Entry 1RHM (X-ray diffraction, 2.50 A resolution); this record covers chains C and D of the 4 polymer chains in the assembly.

[Chain C]
Molecule: Casp-3
Organism: Homo sapiens
Notes: EC 3.4.22.-; fragment: p17 subunit
UniProt: P42574 (CASP3_HUMAN); the construct lacks a stretch of the UniProt sequence and is renumbered around it, so the offset changes along the chain: 645-656 = UniProt 29-40; 663-675 = UniProt 45-57; 676-722 = UniProt 61-107; 724-747 = UniProt 108-131; 1 more segments
Sequence (147 residues; each row starts with the number of its first residue; note: 11 numbers in that range are skipped by the numbering (no residue carries them; nothing is unmodelled there); a row labelled like 675A-675C holds insertion residues (675A, then the next letters in order)):
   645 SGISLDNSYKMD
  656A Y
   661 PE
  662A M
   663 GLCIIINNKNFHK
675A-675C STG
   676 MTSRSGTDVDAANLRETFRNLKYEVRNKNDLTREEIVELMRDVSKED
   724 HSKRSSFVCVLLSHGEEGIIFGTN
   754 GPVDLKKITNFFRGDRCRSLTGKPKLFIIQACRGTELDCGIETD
Disordered / not traced: 645-649, 796-797
Ligand contacts: NA4 (4-[5-(2-carboxy-1-formyl-ethylcarbamoyl)-pyridin-3-yl]-benzoic acid): Arg-679, Ser-736, His-737, Gly-738, Gln-783, Ala-784, Cys-785
Swiss-Prot annotation at these positions:
  - active site: His-737, Cys-785
  - modified residue: Cys-785 (S-nitrosocysteine)

[Chain D]
Molecule: Casp-3
Organism: Homo sapiens
Notes: EC 3.4.22.-; fragment: p12 subunit
UniProt: P42574 (CASP3_HUMAN); the construct has insertions or renumbered stretches relative to UniProt, so the offset changes along the chain: 810-879 = UniProt 176-245; 882-890 = UniProt 258-266; 892-902 = UniProt 267-277
Sequence (102 residues; numbered 810 to 902 plus 10 insertion-coded residues; 1 number in that range is skipped by the numbering (no residue carries it; nothing is unmodelled there); the number before each row is that of its first residue; a row labelled like 881A-881I holds insertion residues (881A, then the next letters in order)):
   810 SGVDDDMACHKIPVEADFLYAYSTAPGYYSWRNSKDGSWFIQSLCAMLKQ
   860 YADKLEFMHILTRVNRKVAT
  879A E
   880 FE
881A-881I SFSFDATFH
   882 AKKQIPCIV
   892 SMLTKELYFYH
Disordered / not traced: 810-819, 902
Construct notes: variant Glu-824 (Asp190 in P42574)
Ligand contacts: NA4 (4-[5-(2-carboxy-1-formyl-ethylcarbamoyl)-pyridin-3-yl]-benzoic acid): Tyr-838, Ser-839, Trp-840, Arg-841, Ser-881C, Phe-881H
Swiss-Prot annotation at these positions:
  - modified residue: Arg-841 (Microbial infection: ADP-riboxanated arginine)

[How chain C and chain D interact]
Pairs across the interface - 101 pairs, chain C then chain D:
  Asp-650(C) with Lys-896(D), salt bridge
  Asn-651(C) with Lys-896(D); Glu-897(D), hydrogen bond (backbone-backbone)
  Ser-652(C) with Lys-896(D); Glu-897(D)
  Tyr-653(C) with Asp-826(D), hydrogen bond; Leu-894(D); Thr-895(D), hydrogen bond (side chain-backbone); Lys-896(D), hydrogen bond (side chain-backbone); Glu-897(D), hydrogen bond (backbone-backbone)
  Met-655(C) with Leu-898(D), hydrophobic; Tyr-899(D)
  Ser-678(C) with Arg-841(D)
  Arg-679(C) with Arg-841(D)
  Ser-680(C) with Arg-841(D), hydrogen bond (backbone-side chain); Asn-842(D); Ser-843(D)
  Gly-681(C) with Asn-842(D); Ser-843(D), hydrogen bond (backbone-backbone); Gly-846(D)
  Val-684(C) with Lys-844(D); Asp-845(D)
  Asp-685(C) with Gly-846(D); Ser-847(D), hydrogen bond; Ile-850(D)
  Asn-688(C) with Cys-854(D), hydrogen bond; Lys-858(D), hydrogen bond
  Leu-689(C) with Ile-850(D), hydrophobic; Cys-854(D), hydrophobic
  Thr-692(C) with Cys-854(D); Leu-857(D); Lys-858(D)
  Leu-696(C) with Ala-861(D), hydrophobic
  Tyr-698(C) with Phe-900(D)
  Glu-740(C) with Pro-835(D); Gly-836(D), hydrogen bond (side chain-backbone)
  Leu-758(C) with Tyr-831(D)
  Lys-759(C) with Glu-824(D), salt bridge
  Thr-762(C) with Phe-827(D); Tyr-829(D)
  Phe-765(C) with Phe-827(D)
  Arg-766(C) with Val-823(D); Glu-824(D); Phe-827(D)
  Gly-767(C) with Val-823(D), hydrogen bond (backbone-backbone)
  Asp-768(C) with Val-823(D)
  Thr-774(C) with Ile-821(D)
  Gly-775(C) with Asp-826(D)
  Lys-776(C) with Asp-826(D)
  Pro-777(C) with Asp-826(D)
  Lys-778(C) with Ala-825(D); Asp-826(D), hydrogen bond (backbone-backbone); Phe-827(D); Leu-828(D), hydrogen bond (backbone-backbone)
  Leu-779(C) with Leu-828(D); Phe-866(D), hydrophobic
  Phe-780(C) with Phe-827(D), hydrophobic; Leu-828(D), hydrogen bond (backbone-backbone); Tyr-829(D); Ala-830(D), hydrogen bond (backbone-backbone)
  Ile-781(C) with Ala-830(D); Phe-849(D), hydrophobic; Leu-853(D), hydrophobic
  Ile-782(C) with Ala-830(D), hydrogen bond (backbone-backbone); Tyr-831(D), hydrophobic; Ser-832(D), hydrogen bond (backbone-backbone)
  Gln-783(C) with Ser-832(D), hydrogen bond; Ser-839(D), hydrogen bond; Ser-847(D), hydrogen bond; Phe-849(D); Ile-850(D)
  Ala-784(C) with Ser-832(D), hydrogen bond (backbone-side chain); Thr-833(D); Ser-839(D)
  Cys-785(C) with Tyr-837(D); Tyr-838(D), hydrophobic; Ser-839(D), hydrogen bond (side chain-backbone)
  Arg-786(C) with Tyr-831(D); Thr-833(D), hydrogen bond (side chain-backbone); Ala-834(D); Pro-835(D); Gly-836(D), hydrogen bond (backbone-backbone); Tyr-837(D), hydrogen bond (backbone-backbone); Cys-888(D)
  Gly-787(C) with Gly-836(D); Tyr-837(D), hydrogen bond (backbone-backbone); Tyr-838(D)
  Thr-788(C) with Gly-836(D), hydrogen bond (backbone-backbone)
  Glu-789(C) with Gly-836(D), hydrogen bond (backbone-backbone); Tyr-837(D); Tyr-838(D), hydrogen bond (backbone-backbone)
  Leu-790(C) with Tyr-837(D); Tyr-838(D), hydrophobic; Trp-840(D), hydrophobic; Thr-881G(D); Lys-883(D)
  Asp-791(C) with Tyr-837(D); Lys-883(D); Lys-884(D), hydrogen bond (backbone-backbone)
  Cys-792(C) with Ala-882(D); Lys-883(D)
Other interface residues (no listed pair), chain C (48 interface residues in all): Thr-682, Phe-693, Leu-735, Asn-763, Gly-793
Other interface residues (no listed pair), chain D (48 interface residues in all): Gln-851, Phe-881H

[In short]
Chain C and chain D each contribute 48 residues to their interface, with 31 hydrogen bonds and 2 salt bridges.
Polar contacts include Asp-650(C)/Lys-896(D), Lys-759(C)/Glu-824(D) and Tyr-653(C)/Asp-826(D). Compound NA4 is
bound between chain C and chain D.
Here chain C is Casp-3 and chain D is Casp-3, both from Homo sapiens. Entry 1RHM (Crystal structure of the
complex of caspase-3 with a nicotinic acid aldehyde inhibitor) was determined by X-ray diffraction (same
publication as 1RE1, 1RHJ, 1RHK, 1RHQ, 1RHR and 1RHU).
